Entry 6HAU (X-ray diffraction, 1.86 A resolution); this record covers chains A and B of the 3 polymer chains in the assembly.

== Chain A (and B) ==
Molecule: mRNA export factor ICP27 homolog
Organism: Saimiriine herpesvirus 2 (strain 11)
Notes: chain B of this document is another copy of the same molecule, construct and numbering; everything in this record applies to it too
UniProtKB: P13199 (ICP27_SHV21); residue numbers follow UniProt; this construct covers 146-417
Chain sequence (273 residues; numbered 145 to 417; the number before each row is that of its first residue):
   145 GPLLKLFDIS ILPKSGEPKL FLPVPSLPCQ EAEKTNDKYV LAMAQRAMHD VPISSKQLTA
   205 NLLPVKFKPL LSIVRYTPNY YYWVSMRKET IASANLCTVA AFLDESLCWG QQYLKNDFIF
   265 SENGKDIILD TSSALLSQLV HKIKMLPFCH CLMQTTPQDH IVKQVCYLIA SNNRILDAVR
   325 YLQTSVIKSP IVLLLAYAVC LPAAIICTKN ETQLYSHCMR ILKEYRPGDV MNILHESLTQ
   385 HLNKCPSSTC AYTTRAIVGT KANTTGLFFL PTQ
Sequence notes: expression tag (145)
Bound ions: Zn2+: C293, H385, C389, C394
Curated features (UniProtKB/Swiss-Prot):
  - zinc finger: C295 to C394 (CHC2-type)
  - binding site (Zn(2+)): C295, H385, C389, C394
From the paper describing this entry:
  - Zn2+ coordination: C293, H385, C389, C394
  - binding site for MRE fragment of PAN RNA: K307, Q308, Y311, R318

== Chain A / chain B interface ==
Residue-residue contacts (123; chain A residue first):
  L147(A) - R364(B)
  L148(A) - V330(B)  hydrophobic
  L148(A) - R364(B)  hydrogen bond (backbone-side chain)
  K149(A) - V330(B)
  L150(A) - V330(B)
  L150(A) - I331(B)  hydrogen bond (backbone-backbone)
  L150(A) - H361(B)
  L150(A) - R364(B)
  L150(A) - I365(B)  hydrophobic
  L150(A) - E368(B)
  F151(A) - V330(B)  hydrophobic
  F151(A) - I331(B)
  F151(A) - L337(B)  hydrophobic
  F151(A) - E368(B)
  D152(A) - V330(B)
  D152(A) - I331(B)  hydrogen bond (backbone-backbone)
  D152(A) - K332(B)
  I155(A) - I331(B)
  I155(A) - K332(B)
  I155(A) - S333(B)
  L156(A) - L337(B)  hydrophobic
  P157(A) - N376(B)
  P157(A) - I377(B)
  P162(A) - Q201(B)
  P162(A) - Q417(B)
  K163(A) - M375(B)
  K163(A) - N376(B)  hydrogen bond
  K163(A) - H379(B)
  K163(A) - L414(B)
  L164(A) - I197(B)
  L164(A) - S198(B)
  L164(A) - L414(B)  hydrophobic
  F165(A) - M375(B)
  F165(A) - H379(B)
  L166(A) - C241(B)  hydrophobic
  L166(A) - M375(B)  hydrophobic
  L166(A) - H379(B)
  P167(A) - H379(B)
  P167(A) - L382(B)  hydrophobic
  P167(A) - T383(B)
  V168(A) - V402(B)  hydrophobic
  P169(A) - R399(B)  hydrogen bond (backbone-side chain)
  L171(A) - Y396(B)  hydrophobic
  L171(A) - R399(B)
  P172(A) - Y396(B)
  I197(A) - L164(B)
  I197(A) - F165(B)  hydrophobic
  Y225(A) - T393(B)
  Y225(A) - Y396(B)
  S229(A) - Y396(B)  hydrogen bond (side chain-backbone)
  S229(A) - R399(B)
  S229(A) - A400(B)
  E233(A) - A400(B)
  E233(A) - G403(B)
  E233(A) - T404(B)  hydrogen bond
  A236(A) - K286(B)  hydrogen bond (backbone-side chain)
  S237(A) - S237(B)
  C241(A) - L166(B)  hydrophobic
  Q282(A) - H285(B)
  H285(A) - Q282(B)
  H285(A) - H285(B)  hydrogen bond
  K286(A) - A236(B)  hydrogen bond (side chain-backbone)
  K288(A) - A314(B)  hydrogen bond (side chain-backbone)
  M289(A) - A236(B)  hydrophobic
  M289(A) - Q282(B)
  K307(A) - N316(B)  hydrogen bond
  Y311(A) - Y311(B)  hydrogen bond
  Y311(A) - S315(B)
  A314(A) - K288(B)  hydrogen bond (backbone-side chain)
  A314(A) - A314(B)
  S315(A) - K288(B)
  S315(A) - Y311(B)
  V330(A) - L148(B)  hydrophobic
  V330(A) - K149(B)
  V330(A) - L150(B)
  I331(A) - L150(B)  hydrogen bond (backbone-backbone)
  I331(A) - F151(B)
  I331(A) - D152(B)  hydrogen bond (backbone-backbone)
  K332(A) - D152(B)
  K332(A) - I155(B)
  S333(A) - I155(B)
  L337(A) - F151(B)  hydrophobic
  L337(A) - I155(B)  hydrophobic
  H361(A) - L150(B)
  R364(A) - L147(B)
  R364(A) - L148(B)  hydrogen bond (side chain-backbone)
  R364(A) - L150(B)
  I365(A) - L150(B)  hydrophobic
  E368(A) - L150(B)
  R370(A) - L156(B)
  M375(A) - K163(B)
  M375(A) - L164(B)
  M375(A) - F165(B)
  M375(A) - L166(B)  hydrophobic
  N376(A) - P157(B)
  N376(A) - E161(B)
  N376(A) - K163(B)
  I377(A) - P157(B)
  L378(A) - L166(B)  hydrophobic
  H379(A) - K163(B)
  H379(A) - F165(B)
  H379(A) - L166(B)
  H379(A) - P167(B)
  E380(A) - P157(B)
  E380(A) - K158(B)  hydrogen bond (side chain-backbone)
  T383(A) - P167(B)
  L386(A) - P169(B)  hydrophobic
  T393(A) - Y225(B)
  Y396(A) - L171(B)  hydrophobic
  Y396(A) - P172(B)
  Y396(A) - Y225(B)
  Y396(A) - Y226(B)
  Y396(A) - S229(B)  hydrogen bond (backbone-side chain)
  R399(A) - P169(B)
  R399(A) - S170(B)
  R399(A) - L171(B)
  A400(A) - S229(B)
  A400(A) - E233(B)
  G403(A) - E233(B)
  L414(A) - L164(B)  hydrophobic
  T416(A) - P162(B)
  Q417(A) - G160(B)
  Q417(A) - P162(B)
Also at the interface, not in a pair above, chain A (80 interface residues in all): S159, E161, S198, Q201, Y226, K232, A238, N239, L240, N316, S329, P334, Y341, L382, Q384, A395, I401, V402, T404
Also at the interface, not in a pair above, chain B (81 interface residues in all): S159, V168, K232, A238, N239, L240, M289, Q327, S329, P334, Y341, D373, L378, E380, L386, I401, T416

== Overview ==
80 residues of chain A face 81 of chain B across their interface; the contacts include 19 hydrogen bonds.
Among the polar pairs are L148(A)-R364(B), K163(A)-N376(B) and P169(A)-R399(B). The paper reports a binding
site for MRE fragment of PAN RNA at K307(A), Q308(A) and Y311(A) among others; Zn2+ coordination by C293(A),
H385(A) and C389(A) among others.
Both chains are mRNA export factor ICP27 homolog (Saimiriine herpesvirus 2 (strain 11)). Entry 6HAU (KSHV PAN
RNA Mta-response element fragment complexed with the globular domain of herpesvirus saimiri ORF57) was
determined by X-ray diffraction.
